PDB entry 4BKT | X-ray diffraction, 2.35 A resolution | chains A and B of the 3 polymer chains in the assembly

[Chain A]
Molecule: Transcription elongation factor B polypeptide 2
Organism: Homo sapiens
UniProtKB: Q15370 (ELOB_HUMAN); numbering as in UniProt (aligned over 1-104)
Chain sequence (104 residues; row label = number of the first residue in the row):
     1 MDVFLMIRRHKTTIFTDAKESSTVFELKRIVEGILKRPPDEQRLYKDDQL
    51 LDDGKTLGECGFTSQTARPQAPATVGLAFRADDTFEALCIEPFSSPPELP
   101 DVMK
Modified / non-standard residues: Cys89 (s-(dimethylarsenic)cysteine; CAS)
UniProt features mapped onto this chain:
  - modified residue: Met1 (N-acetylmethionine), Thr84 (Phosphothreonine)

[Chain B]
Molecule: Transcription elongation factor B polypeptide 1
Organism: Homo sapiens
UniProtKB: Q15369 (ELOC_HUMAN); residues 17-112 here correspond to UniProt positions 1-96 (UniProt number = residue number - 16)
Chain sequence (97 residues; row label = number of the first residue in the row):
    16 MMYVKLISSDGHEFIVKREHALTSGTIKAMLSGPGQFAENETNEVNFREI
    66 PSHVLSKVCMYFTYKVRYTNSSTEIPEFPIAPEIALELLMAANFLDC
Unresolved in the structure: 16, 48-56
Sequence notes: expression tag (16)

[Chain A / chain B interface]
Residue-residue contacts (57; chain A residue first):
  Phe4(A) with Thr78(B)
  Met6(A) with Met75(B), hydrophobic
  Arg8(A) with His27(B)
  Lys11(A) with Asp25(B), hydrogen bond (side chain-backbone); Gly26(B); His27(B); Glu28(B), hydrogen bond (backbone-backbone)
  Thr12(A) with Glu28(B); Ile30(B)
  Thr13(A) with Glu28(B), hydrogen bond (backbone-backbone); Phe29(B); Ile30(B), hydrogen bond (backbone-backbone)
  Ile14(A) with Ile30(B)
  Phe15(A) with Tyr18(B); Phe29(B), hydrophobic; Ile30(B), hydrogen bond (backbone-backbone); Val31(B), hydrophobic; Ser71(B); Cys74(B), hydrophobic; Met75(B), hydrophobic
  Thr16(A) with Tyr18(B), hydrogen bond; Lys32(B), hydrogen bond
  Asp17(A) with Lys32(B), salt bridge
  Ile34(A) with Tyr18(B), hydrophobic; Ile30(B), hydrophobic
  Leu35(A) with Ile30(B), hydrophobic
  Pro69(A) with Met75(B); Thr78(B); Tyr79(B), hydrophobic; Arg82(B); Tyr83(B), hydrophobic
  Gln70(A) with Lys72(B); Met75(B); Tyr79(B); Pro91(B); Phe93(B); Pro94(B)
  Pro72(A) with Met75(B)
  Glu91(A) with His27(B), hydrogen bond (backbone-side chain)
  Pro92(A) with His27(B), hydrogen bond (backbone-side chain)
  Phe93(A) with His27(B); Phe29(B), hydrophobic; Ser67(B); Ser71(B)
  Ser94(A) with Asp25(B); Pro66(B); Ser67(B), hydrogen bond (backbone-side chain); His68(B), hydrogen bond
  Ser95(A) with His68(B)
  Pro96(A) with His68(B); Glu98(B); Ile99(B), hydrophobic
  Pro97(A) with Glu102(B)
  Leu99(A) with Pro97(B); Glu98(B)
  Pro100(A) with Leu101(B), hydrophobic
  Met103(A) with Leu101(B), hydrophobic
Interface residues without a listed pair, chain A (27 interface residues in all): His10, Ile30
Interface residues without a listed pair, chain B (29 interface residues in all): Glu92

[Summary]
The interface between chain A and chain B involves 27 residues on one side and 29 on the other, with 11
hydrogen bonds and 1 salt bridge. Among the polar pairs are Asp17(A)-Lys32(B), Lys11(A)-Asp25(B) and
Thr16(A)-Tyr18(B).
Chain A is Transcription elongation factor B polypeptide 2 and chain B is Transcription elongation factor B
polypeptide 1, both from Homo sapiens; the structure, von Hippel Lindau protein:ElonginB:ElonginC complex, in
complex with (2S,4R)-N-methyl-1-[2-(3-methyl-1,2-oxazol-5-yl)ethanoyl]-4-oxidanyl-pyrrolidine-2-carboxamide,
was determined by X-ray diffraction, deposited together with 4BKS.
